Entry 6V3N (X-ray diffraction, 2.70 A resolution); this record covers chains A and C.

== Chain A ==
Protein: Chromodomain Y-like protein 2
From: Homo sapiens
Notes: fragment: chromodomain
UniProtKB: Q8N8U2 (CDYL2_HUMAN); residues 2-64 here = UniProt positions 2-64
Amino-acid sequence (64 residues; each row starts with the number of its first residue):
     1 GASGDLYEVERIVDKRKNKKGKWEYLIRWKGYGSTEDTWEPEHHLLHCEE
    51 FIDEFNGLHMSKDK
Unresolved in the structure: 1, 62-64
Disulfide bonds: C48 forms a disulfide with the same residue of a neighbouring copy of this chain
Sequence notes: expression tag (1)

== Chain C ==
Protein: Ace-gln-leu-ala-thr-lys-ala-ala-arg-M3L-ser-ala-pro-ala-thr-tyr-NH2
Amino-acid sequence (17 residues; row label = number of the first residue in the row):
    18 XQLATKAARKSAPATYX
Unresolved in the structure: 18-19
Modified positions: ACE (acetyl group) at position 18; K27 (N-trimethyllysine; M3L); NH2 (amino group) at position 34

== Chain A / chain C interface ==
Contacting residue pairs - 42 pairs, chain A then chain C:
  S3(A) - R26(C)
  G4(A) - R26(C)  hydrogen bond (backbone-side chain)
  G4(A) - K27(C)
  D5(A) - A25(C)
  D5(A) - R26(C)
  D5(A) - K27(C)  hydrogen bond (backbone-backbone)
  L6(A) - A24(C)  hydrophobic
  L6(A) - A25(C)
  Y7(A) - A24(C)
  Y7(A) - A25(C)  hydrogen bond (backbone-backbone)
  Y7(A) - K27(C)
  E8(A) - K23(C)
  V9(A) - K23(C)  hydrogen bond (backbone-backbone)
  V9(A) - A24(C)
  V9(A) - A25(C)  hydrophobic
  L26(A) - NH2_34(C)
  W29(A) - A25(C)
  W29(A) - K27(C)
  Y32(A) - K27(C)
  T35(A) - Y33(C)
  E36(A) - K27(C)
  D37(A) - Y33(C)
  D37(A) - NH2_34(C)
  T38(A) - A31(C)
  T38(A) - T32(C)
  T38(A) - Y33(C)
  W39(A) - T32(C)  hydrogen bond (backbone-backbone)
  W39(A) - Y33(C)
  W39(A) - NH2_34(C)
  E40(A) - R26(C)
  E40(A) - K27(C)
  E40(A) - S28(C)  hydrogen bond
  P41(A) - S28(C)
  H44(A) - A25(C)
  H44(A) - R26(C)  hydrogen bond (backbone-backbone)
  H44(A) - S28(C)
  L45(A) - A24(C)
  L46(A) - A24(C)  hydrogen bond (backbone-backbone)
  H47(A) - T22(C)
  C48(A) - A21(C)
  C48(A) - T22(C)  hydrogen bond (backbone-backbone)
  C48(A) - A24(C)  hydrophobic
Also at the interface, not in a pair above, chain A (24 interface residues in all): E10, E49
From the paper, about this interface:
  - interface residues, chain C: A24(C)

== Overview ==
24 residues of chain A face 12 of chain C across their interface, with 9 hydrogen bonds. Among the polar pairs
are G4(A)-R26(C), E40(A)-S28(C) and D5(A)-K27(C). The paper reports the interface residue A24(C).
Chain A is Chromodomain Y-like protein 2 (Homo sapiens) and chain C is
Ace-gln-leu-ala-thr-lys-ala-ala-arg-M3L-ser-ala-pro-ala-thr-tyr-NH2; the structure, Crystal structure of CDYL2
in complex with H3K27me3, was determined by X-ray diffraction together with 6V2D, 6V2H, 6V2R, 6V2S, 6V41 and
6V8W from the same study.
